Entry 9FCO (electron microscopy, 2.40 A resolution); this record covers chains B and P of the 16 polymer chains in the assembly.

[Chain B]
Molecule: 16S rRNA
Source organism: Escherichia coli
Sequence (1046 nucleotides; each row starts with the number of its first residue; note: 488 numbers in that range are skipped by the numbering (no residue carries them; nothing is unmodelled there)):
     1 AAAUUGAAGA GUUUGAUCAU GGCUCAGAUU GAACGCUGGC GGCAGGCCUA ACACAUGCAA
    61 GUCGAACGGU AACAGGAA
    93 UGCUGACGAG UGGCGGACGG GUGAGUAAUG UCUGGGAAAC UGCCUGAUGG AGGGGGAUAA
   153 CUACUGGAAA CGGUAGCUAA UACCGCAUAA CGUCGCAAGA CCAAAGAGGG GG
   214 CCUCUUGCCA UCGGAUGUGC CCAGAUGGGA UUAGCUAGUA GGUGGGGUAA CGGCUCACCU
   274 AGGCGACGAU CCCUAGCUGG UCUGAGAGGA UGACCAGCCA CACUGGAACU GAGACACGGU
   334 CCAGACUCCU ACGGGAGGCA GCAGUGGGGA AUAUUGCACA AUGGGCGCAA GCCUGAUGCA
   394 GCCAUGCCGC GUGUAUGAAG AAGCCCUUCG GGUUGUAAAG UACUUUCAGC GGGGAGGAAG
   454 GGAGUAAAGU UAAUACCUUU GCUCAUUGAC GUUACCCGCA GAAGAAGCAC CGGCUAACUC
   514 CGUGCCAGCA GCCXCGGUAA UACGGAGGGU GCAAGCGUUA AUCGGAAUUA CUGGGCGUAA
   574 AGCGCACGCA GGCGGUUUGU UAAGUCAGAU GUGAAAUCCC CGGGCUCAAC CUGGGAACUG
   634 CAUCUGAUAC UGGCAAGCUU GAGUCUCGUA GAGGGGGGUA GAAUUCCAGG UGUAGCGGUG
   694 AAAUGCGUAG AGAUCUGGAG GAAUACCGGU GGCGAAGGCG GCCCCCUGGA CGAAGACUGA
   754 CGCUCAGGUG CGAAAGCGUG GGGAGCAAAC AGGAUUAGAU ACCCUGGUAG UCCACGCCGU
   814 AAACGAUGUC GACUUGGAGG UUGUGCC
   846 GGCGUGGCUU CCGGAGCUAA CGCGUUAAGU CGACCGCCUG GGGAGUACGG CCGCAAGGUU
   906 AAAACUCAAA UGAAUUGACG GGGG
  1390 UUGUACACAC CGCCCGUXAC ACCAUGGGAG UGGGUUGCAA AAGAAGUAGG UAGCUUAACC
  1450 UUCGGGAGGG CGCUUACCAC UUUGUGAUUC AUGACUGGGG UGAAGUCGUA ACAAGGUAAC
  1510 CGUAGGGGAA CCUGCGGUUG GAUCA
Modified positions: PSU (pseudouridine-5'-monophosphate) at position 516, G7M (N7-methyl-guanosine-5'-monophosphate) at position 527, 4OC (4n,o2'-methylcytidine-5'-monophosphate) at position 1402, 5MC (5-methylcytidine-5'-monophosphate) at position 1407, UR3 (3-methyluridine-5'-monophoshate) at position 1498, 2MG (2N-methylguanosine-5'-monophosphate) at position 1516, MA6 (6N-dimethyladenosine-5'-monophoshate) at position 1518, MA6 (6N-dimethyladenosine-5'-monophoshate) at position 1519
Bound ions: K+ site 1: G11, U12, G21, G22; Mg2+ site 1 near U13 (its only coordinating residue here); Mg2+ site 2 near G21 (its only coordinating residue here); Mg2+ site 3: C48, G115; Mg2+ site 4: A59, U387; K+ site 2: U62, G104, G105; Mg2+ site 5 near G100 (its only coordinating residue here); K+ site 3: G107, G324, G326; K+ site 4: G107, G108, G326; Mg2+ site 6: A109, G331; K+ site 5: A109, C110, G111; Mg2+ site 7 near G111 (its only coordinating residue here); 17 more K+ sites not listed; 30 more Mg2+ sites not listed
Ligand contacts: kasugamycin (KSG; (1S,2R,3S,4R,5S,6S)-2,3,4,5,6-pentahydroxycyclohexyl 2-amino-4-{[carboxy(imino)methyl]amino}-2,3,4,6-tetradeoxy-alpha-D-arabino-hexopyranoside): A792, A794, C795, G926, UR3_1498, A1499, G1504, G1505, U1506
From the paper describing this entry:
  - binding site for kasugamycin: A794, G926
  - binding site for mRNA: G693, A790, G926, C1400

[Chain P]
Molecule: Small ribosomal subunit protein bS16
Source organism: Escherichia coli
UniProt: P0A7T3 (RS16_ECOLI); residues 1-82 here = UniProt positions 1-82
Chain sequence (82 residues; each row starts with the number of its first residue):
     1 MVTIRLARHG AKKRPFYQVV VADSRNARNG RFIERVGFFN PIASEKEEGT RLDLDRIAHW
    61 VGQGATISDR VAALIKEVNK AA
Disordered / not traced: 81-82

[Chain B / chain P interface]
Residue-residue contacts - 81 pairs, chain B then chain P:
  C43(B) with Lys12(P), salt bridge to the phosphate
  A44(B) with Lys12(P), hydrogen bond to the phosphate
  C110(B) with Arg25(P), hydrogen bond to the sugar
  G111(B) with Arg25(P), sugar contact; Ala27(P), sugar contact
  G112(B) with Ala27(P), phosphate contact
  G134(B) with Arg25(P), hydrogen bond to the base
  C135(B) with Met1(P), hydrogen bond to the base
  C136(B) with Met1(P), sugar contact; Gly64(P), hydrogen bond to the sugar; Thr66(P), sugar contact
  U137(B) with Gly62(P), sugar contact; Gly64(P), sugar contact
  G227(B) with Gln63(P), hydrogen bond to the base
  A228(B) with Val2(P), sugar contact; Trp60(P), sugar contact; Gln63(P), sugar contact
  U229(B) with Val2(P), sugar contact; Asp23(P), sugar contact; Ile33(P), sugar contact; Trp60(P), phosphate contact
  G230(B) with Asp23(P), sugar contact; Arg25(P), hydrogen bond to the sugar; Arg31(P), salt bridge to the phosphate
  U231(B) with Arg31(P), salt bridge to the phosphate
  A309(B) with Asn29(P), sugar contact; Gly30(P), phosphate contact
  G310(B) with Gly30(P), phosphate contact; Arg31(P), hydrogen bond to the phosphate
  C311(B) with Arg31(P), salt bridge to the phosphate
  A374(B) with Tyr17(P), hydrogen bond to the sugar; Arg70(P), hydrogen bond to the phosphate
  U375(B) with Leu6(P), hydrogen bond to the sugar; Tyr17(P), sugar contact; Arg28(P), hydrogen bond to the base; Arg70(P), salt bridge to the phosphate
  G376(B) with Arg5(P), hydrogen bond to the phosphate; Leu6(P), hydrogen bond to the phosphate; Arg28(P), sugar contact; Ser68(P), hydrogen bond to the phosphate; Arg70(P), phosphate contact
  G377(B) with Arg5(P), salt bridge to the phosphate; Ser24(P), sugar contact
  U390(B) with Arg28(P), hydrogen bond to the sugar
  G391(B) with Arg8(P), salt bridge to the phosphate; Arg28(P), salt bridge to the phosphate
  C392(B) with Arg8(P), salt bridge to the phosphate; Lys12(P), phosphate contact; Lys13(P), hydrogen bond to the phosphate
  A393(B) with Lys12(P), salt bridge to the phosphate; Lys13(P), phosphate contact
  G449(B) with Ile42(P), sugar contact
  G450(B) with Lys13(P), base contact; Pro15(P), sugar contact; Pro41(P), sugar contact; Ile42(P), sugar contact
  A451(B) with Arg70(P), salt bridge to the phosphate
  A452(B) with Arg70(P), sugar contact; Ala73(P), sugar contact
  G453(B) with Ala73(P), phosphate contact
  G474(B) with Lys76(P), salt bridge to the phosphate
  C483(B) with Lys13(P), hydrogen bond to the base
  A608(B) with Phe32(P), sugar contact
  G616(B) with Glu47(P), hydrogen bond to the sugar
  G617(B) with Arg14(P), sugar contact; Ser44(P), sugar contact; Lys46(P), salt bridge to the phosphate; Glu47(P), sugar contact
  C618(B) with Arg14(P), sugar contact
  C623(B) with Ala11(P), sugar contact
  C624(B) with Gly10(P), hydrogen bond to the phosphate
  U625(B) with His9(P), phosphate contact; Gly10(P), hydrogen bond to the phosphate; Phe16(P), phosphate contact
  G626(B) with Phe16(P), phosphate contact; Gln18(P), hydrogen bond to the phosphate; Arg35(P), salt bridge to the phosphate; Phe38(P), sugar contact; Arg51(P), hydrogen bond to the sugar
  G627(B) with Arg35(P), salt bridge to the phosphate; Arg51(P), salt bridge to the phosphate
Other interface residues (no listed pair), chain B (43 interface residues in all): G378, U473
Other interface residues (no listed pair), chain P (44 interface residues in all): Thr3, Asn26

[Overview]
The interface between chain B and chain P involves 43 residues on one side and 44 on the other, with 23
hydrogen bonds and 16 salt bridges. Polar pairs include G134(B)-Arg25(P), C135(B)-Met1(P) and
G227(B)-Gln63(P). From the paper: a binding site for mRNA at G693(B), A790(B) and G926(B) among others; a
binding site for kasugamycin at A794(B) and G926(B).
Here chain B is 16S rRNA and chain P is Small ribosomal subunit protein bS16, both from Escherichia coli.
Entry 9FCO (Structure of E. coli 30S-IF1-IF3-mRNA-Kasugamycin complex) was determined by electron microscopy
(same publication as 9FDA, 9FIB and 9G06).
